5NAT - chain A; structure by X-ray diffraction, 1.17 A resolution.

[Chain A]
Molecule: Complement factor D
Source organism: Homo sapiens
Notes: EC 3.4.21.46
UniProt: P00746 (CFAD_HUMAN); the construct lacks a stretch of the UniProt sequence and is renumbered around it, so the offset changes along the chain: 16-36 = UniProt 26-46; 38-61 = UniProt 47-70; 62-115 = UniProt 74-127; 118-124 = UniProt 128-134; 6 more segments
Amino-acid sequence (232 residues; numbered 16 to 247 plus 8 insertion-coded residues; 8 numbers in that range are skipped by the numbering (no residue carries them; nothing is unmodelled there); the number before each row is that of its first residue; a row labelled like 61A-61C holds insertion residues (61A, then the next letters in order)):
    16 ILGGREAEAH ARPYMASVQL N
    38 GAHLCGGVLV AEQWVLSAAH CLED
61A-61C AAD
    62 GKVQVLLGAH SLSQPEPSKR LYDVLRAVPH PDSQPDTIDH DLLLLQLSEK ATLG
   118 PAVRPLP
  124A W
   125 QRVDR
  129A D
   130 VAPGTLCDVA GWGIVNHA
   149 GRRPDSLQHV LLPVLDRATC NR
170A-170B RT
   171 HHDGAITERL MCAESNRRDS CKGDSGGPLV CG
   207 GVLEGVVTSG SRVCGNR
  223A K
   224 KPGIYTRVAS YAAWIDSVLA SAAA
Disordered / not traced: 244-247
Sequence notes: expression tag (244-247)
Disulfide bonds: Cys42-Cys58, Cys136-Cys201, Cys168-Cys182, Cys191-Cys220
Ligand contacts: 8RT ((2S)-N1-(1-methylindol-3-yl)-N2-[3-(trifluoromethyloxy)phenyl]pyrrolidine-1,2-dicarboxamide): His40, Leu41, Cys42, His57, Cys58, Trp141, Gly142, Ile143, Arg151, Ser190, Cys191, Lys192, Gly193, Ser195, Thr214, Ser215, Gly216, Ser217, Arg218, Cys220

[In short]
Ligands of chain A: compound 8RT.
Chain A is Complement factor D (Homo sapiens); the structure, Complement factor D in complex with the
inhibitor (S)-Pyrrolidine-1,2-dicarboxylic acid 1-[(1-methyl-1H-indol-3-yl)-amide]
2-[(3-trifluoromethoxy-phenyl)-amide], was determined by X-ray diffraction (same publication as 5NAR, 5NAW,
5NB6, 5NB7 and 5NBA).
